Entry 9JMC (electron microscopy, 2.57 A resolution); this record covers chains A and E of the 5 polymer chains in the assembly.

== Chain A ==
Molecule: Guanine nucleotide-binding protein G(q) subunit alpha
Source organism: Homo sapiens
Sequence (361 residues; numbered 1 to 361; the number before each row is that of its first residue):
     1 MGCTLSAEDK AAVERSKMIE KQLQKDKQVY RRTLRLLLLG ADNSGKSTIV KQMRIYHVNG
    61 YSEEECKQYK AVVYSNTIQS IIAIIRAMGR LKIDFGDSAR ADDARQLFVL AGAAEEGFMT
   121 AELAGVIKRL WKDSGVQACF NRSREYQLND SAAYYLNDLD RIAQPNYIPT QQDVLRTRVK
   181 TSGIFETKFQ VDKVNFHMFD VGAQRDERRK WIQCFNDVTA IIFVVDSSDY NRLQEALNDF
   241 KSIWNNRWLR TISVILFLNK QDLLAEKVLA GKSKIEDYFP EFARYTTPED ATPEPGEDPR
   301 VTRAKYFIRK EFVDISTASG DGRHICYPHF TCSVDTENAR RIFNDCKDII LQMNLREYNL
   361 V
Not modelled in the structure: 1-2, 56-180

== Chain E ==
Molecule: ScFv16
Source organism: Mus musculus
Notes: antibody fragment or engineered binder
Sequence (247 residues; each row starts with the number of its first residue):
     1 VQLVESGGGL VQPGGSRKLS CSASGFAFSS FGMHWVRQAP EKGLEWVAYI SSGSGTIYYA
    61 DTVKGRFTIS RDDPKNTLFL QMTSLRSEDT AMYYCVRSIY YYGSSPFDFW GQGTTLTVSA
   121 GGGGSGGGGS GGGGSADIVM TQATSSVPVT PGESVSISCR SSKSLLHSNG NTYLYWFLQR
   181 PGQSPQLLIY RMSNLASGVP DRFSGSGSGT AFTLTISRLE AEDVGVYYCM QHLEYPLTFG
   241 AGTKLEL
Not modelled in the structure: 120-133
Disulfide bonds: C159-C229

== Chain A / chain E interface ==
Residue-residue contacts - 20 pairs, chain A then chain E:
  T4(A) with H167(E), hydrogen bond (backbone-side chain)
  S6(A) with H167(E); N169(E); Y173(E), hydrogen bond
  A7(A) with H232(E); L233(E)
  E8(A) with Y100(E); P106(E); Y175(E), hydrogen bond; R191(E), salt bridge; H232(E), salt bridge
  D9(A) with N169(E); Y173(E), hydrogen bond
  A11(A) with Y100(E), hydrophobic
  E14(A) with S51(E), hydrogen bond; G55(E); T56(E), hydrogen bond
  R15(A) with Y100(E)
  M18(A) with S52(E); G53(E)
Interface residues without a listed pair, chain A (11 interface residues in all): L5, A12
Interface residues without a listed pair, chain E (18 interface residues in all): S30, Y49, I99, Y101

== Summary ==
11 residues of chain A and 18 residues of chain E are in contact; the contacts include 6 hydrogen bonds and 2
salt bridges. Polar pairs include E8(A)-R191(E), E8(A)-H232(E) and T4(A)-H167(E).
Here chain A is Guanine nucleotide-binding protein G(q) subunit alpha (Homo sapiens) and chain E is ScFv16
(Mus musculus). Entry 9JMC (Cryo-EM structure of the DS-3801b-Motilin receptor-Gq protein complex) was
determined by electron microscopy (same publication as 9JMD).
